Entry 4DAI (X-ray diffraction, 2.50 A resolution); this record covers chain A.

Chain A:
Molecule: Dihydropteroate Synthase
From: Bacillus anthracis
Notes: EC 2.5.1.15
Reference sequence: C3P9L8 (C3P9L8_BACAA); residue numbers follow UniProt; this construct covers 1-277
Sequence (297 residues; numbered -19 to 277; the number before each row is that of its first residue; numbers below 1 keep their minus sign (Met-19 is residue -19)):
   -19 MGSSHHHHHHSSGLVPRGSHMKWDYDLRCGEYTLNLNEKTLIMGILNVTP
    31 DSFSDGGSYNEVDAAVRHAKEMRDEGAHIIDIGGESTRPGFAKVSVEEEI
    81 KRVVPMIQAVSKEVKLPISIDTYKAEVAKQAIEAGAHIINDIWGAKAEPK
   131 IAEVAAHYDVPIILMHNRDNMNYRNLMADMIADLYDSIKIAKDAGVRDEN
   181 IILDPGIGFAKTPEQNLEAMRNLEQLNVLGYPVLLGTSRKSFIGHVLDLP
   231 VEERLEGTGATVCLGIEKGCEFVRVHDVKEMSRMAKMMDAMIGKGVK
Disordered / not traced: -19 to 1, 64-74, 275-277
Differences from the reference sequence: expression tag (-19 to 0)
Small-molecule neighbours: 0J5 ((7-amino-4,5-dioxo-1,4,5,6-tetrahydropyrimido[4,5-c]pyridazin-3-yl)acetic acid): Asp101, Asn120, Ile122, Ile143, Met145, Asp184, Ile187, Phe189, Leu214, Gly216, Lys220, Arg254
Reported in the primary citation:
  - binding site for 0J5: Asp101

Summary:
Chain A binds compound 0J5. The paper reports a binding site for 0J5 at Asp101.
Chain A is Dihydropteroate Synthase (Bacillus anthracis); the structure, Crystal structure of B. anthracis
DHPS with compound 23, was determined by X-ray diffraction, deposited together with 4D8A, 4DAF, 4D8Z, 4D9P and
4DB7.
